8W4O - chains 5 and 6 of the 3 polymer chains in the assembly; structure by electron microscopy, 3.23 A resolution.

[Chain 5]
Protein: FCPII-G, Fucoxanthin chlorophyll a/c binding protein
Organism: Stephanocyclus meneghinianus
Sequence (169 residues; numbered 37 to 205; the number before each row is that of its first residue):
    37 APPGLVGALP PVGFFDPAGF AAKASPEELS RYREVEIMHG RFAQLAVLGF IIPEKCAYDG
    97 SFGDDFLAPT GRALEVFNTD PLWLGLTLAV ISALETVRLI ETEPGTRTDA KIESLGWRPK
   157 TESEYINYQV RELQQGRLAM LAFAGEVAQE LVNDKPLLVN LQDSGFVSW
Small-molecule neighbours:
  - Fucoxanthin (A86; (3S,3'S,5R,5'R,6S,6'R,8'R)-3,5'-dihydroxy-8-oxo-6',7'-didehydro-5,5',6,6',7,8-hexahydro-5,6-epoxy-beta,beta-caroten-3'- yl acetate), molecule 1: Pro47, Val48, Gln170, Arg173, Leu174, Leu177
  - Fucoxanthin (A86), molecule 2: Gln80, Val83, Ile87, Ile148, Leu151, Gly152, Gln171, Leu174, Ala175, Ala178, Glu182, Gln185, Leu193, Leu197
  - Fucoxanthin (A86), molecule 3: Ile87, Ile88, Lys91, Cys92
  - chlorophyll a (CLA), molecule 1: Pro38, Leu41, Gly43, Ala44, Gly49, Phe50, Phe51, Asp52, Phe56, Ala57, Leu65, Tyr68, Arg69, Val71, Glu72, His75, Arg173, Met176, Leu177
  - chlorophyll a (CLA), molecule 2: Leu45, Pro46, Pro47, Asn163, Val166, Arg167, Gln170, Gln171, Leu174
  - chlorophyll a (CLA), molecule 3: Arg67, Val71, His75
  - chlorophyll a (CLA), molecule 4: Glu70, Val71, Met74, His75, Phe78, Leu124, Ile127, Ser128, Glu131, Thr132, Arg134, Leu135
  - chlorophyll a (CLA), molecule 5: Met74, Arg77, Phe78, Leu81, Ile127, Leu130, Val133, Arg134, Glu137, Thr138, Arg143, Thr144, Asp145, Ala146, Lys147
  - chlorophyll a (CLA), molecule 6: Arg77, Gln80, Leu81, Thr144, Asp145, Ala146, Lys147, Ile148, Trp153, Arg154, Pro155, Tyr161, Tyr164, Gln165, Arg167, Glu168, Gln171
  - chlorophyll a (CLA), molecule 7: Phe78, Leu81, Ala82, Leu84, Gly85, Ile88, Pro89, Phe98, Phe102, Val112, Asp116, Trp119, Leu120, Thr123, Val126, Ile127, Leu130
  - chlorophyll a (CLA), molecule 8: Leu84, Tyr164, Arg167, Gln171, Leu174
  - chlorophyll a (CLA), molecule 9: Ser150, Leu151, Gly152, Trp153
  - chlorophyll a (CLA), molecule 10: Leu177, Ala178, Ala180, Gly181, Ala184, Gln185, Val188, Asn189, Asn196, Leu197
  - chlorophyll a (CLA), molecule 11: Leu197, Phe202, Val203, Ser204, Trp205
  - Diatoxanthin (ET4; (1R)-3,5,5-trimethyl-4-[(1E,3E,5E,7E,9E,11E,13E,15E)-3,7,12,16-tetramethyl-18-[(4R)-2,6,6-trimethyl-4-oxidanyl-cyclohexen-1-yl]octadeca-1,3,5,7,9,11,13,15-octaen-17-ynyl]cyclohex-3-en-1-ol): Phe51, Asp52, Pro53, Ala54, Gly55, Phe56, His75, Phe78, Ala79, Ala82, Gly85, Phe86, Ala109, Leu110, Val112, Phe113, Leu120, Met176, Leu177, Phe179

[Chain 6]
Protein: FCPII-H1, Fucoxanthin chlorophyll a/c binding protein
Organism: Stephanocyclus meneghinianus
Sequence (164 residues; row label = number of the first residue in the row):
    36 FENELGVIAP TGFFDPLGFT QDIDQEKFDQ YRTAELKHGR VAQLAVVGYV VPEFFRWGFD
    96 IAPGIACADV PNGVAAINAI PALGWAQIIF AIGAVDVRGW FGNFDIGKPD LKGKEEERAL
   156 QELQHGRLAM LAILELLRHD SQNLVKPGFD GLDNLITGLP FLYN
Small-molecule neighbours:
  - Fucoxanthin (A86; (3S,3'S,5R,5'R,6S,6'R,8'R)-3,5'-dihydroxy-8-oxo-6',7'-didehydro-5,5',6,6',7,8-hexahydro-5,6-epoxy-beta,beta-caroten-3'- yl acetate), molecule 1: Ile43, Ala44, Pro45, Thr46, Gln159, Arg162, Leu163, Leu166
  - Fucoxanthin (A86), molecule 2: Lys72, Val76, Leu79, Phe94, Asp95, Ile96, Ala97, Ile123, Ile127, Val130, Asp131
  - chlorophyll a (CLA), molecule 1: Phe36, Glu39, Leu40, Gly41, Val42, Thr46, Gly47, Phe48, Phe49, Asp50, Phe54, Thr55, Phe63, Tyr66, Arg67, Ala69, Glu70, His73, Arg162, Met165, Leu166
  - chlorophyll a (CLA), molecule 2: Ile43, Ala44, Pro45, Glu152, Leu155, Gln156, Gln159, His160, Leu163
  - chlorophyll a (CLA), molecule 3: Gln65, Tyr66, Ala69, His73, Leu169
  - chlorophyll a (CLA), molecule 4: Thr68, Ala69, Lys72, His73, Val76, Ile112, Ile124, Phe125, Ile127, Gly128, Asp131, Val132
  - chlorophyll a (CLA), molecule 5: Arg75, Gln78, Leu79, Gly142, Lys143, Pro144, Leu146, Arg153, Ala154, Gln156, Glu157, His160
  - chlorophyll a (CLA), molecule 6: Val76, Leu79, Ala80, Val82, Gly83, Val86, Pro87, Phe90, Arg91, Trp92, Phe94, Cys102, Val105, Pro106, Asn107, Ala111, Ile115, Trp120
  - chlorophyll a (CLA), molecule 7: Ala97, Pro98, Ile115, Pro116, Leu118, Gly119, Gln122, Ile123, Ala126
  - chlorophyll a (CLA), molecule 8: Leu118, Gln122, Phe125, Gly128, Ala129, Val132, Arg133, Trp135
  - chlorophyll a (CLA), molecule 9: Val130, Phe136, Gly137, Phe139, Ile141, Gly142
  - chlorophyll a (CLA), molecule 10: Gln156, His160, Leu163
  - chlorophyll a (CLA), molecule 11: Leu166, Ala167, Leu169, Glu170, Arg173, Leu187
  - chlorophyll a (CLA), molecule 12: Leu172, Arg173, Ser176, Gln177, Val180, Phe184
  - chlorophyll a (CLA), molecule 13: Thr192, Gly193, Leu194, Pro195, Phe196
  - Diadinoxanthin (DD6; (3S,3'R,5R,6S,7cis)-7',8'-didehydro-5,6-dihydro-5,6-epoxy-beta,beta-carotene-3,3'-diol), molecule 1: Phe49, Asp50, Pro51, Leu52, Phe54, His73, Val76, Ala80, Tyr84, Asn107, Gly108, Ala110, Ala111, Ile112, Trp120, Met165, Ile168, Leu169, Leu172
  - Diadinoxanthin (DD6), molecule 2: Gln78, Val81, Val82, Val85, Ile141, Gly142, Pro144, His160, Leu163, Ala164, Ala167, Leu171, Ile191, Thr192, Gly193, Leu194

[How chain 5 and chain 6 interact]
Pairs across the interface (9):
  Trp153(5) - Pro51(6)
  Lys156(5) - Gln56(6)
  Glu160(5) - Asp50(6)
  Tyr164(5) - Pro51(6)  hydrogen bond (side chain-backbone)
  Tyr164(5) - Leu52(6)
  Ser204(5) - Asp185(6)  hydrogen bond (side chain-backbone)
  Ser204(5) - Gly186(6)  hydrogen bond (backbone-backbone)
  Ser204(5) - Leu187(6)
  Trp205(5) - Asp185(6)
Also at the interface, not in a pair above, chain 5 (8 interface residues in all): Thr157, Arg167
Also at the interface, not in a pair above, chain 6 (9 interface residues in all): Phe48, Gly53

[Overview]
8 residues of chain 5 face 9 of chain 6 across their interface, with 3 hydrogen bonds. Among the polar pairs
are Tyr164(5)-Pro51(6), Ser204(5)-Asp185(6) and Ser204(5)-Gly186(6). One Fucoxanthin molecule is bound between
chain 5 and chain 6.
Chain 5 is FCPII-G, Fucoxanthin chlorophyll a/c binding protein and chain 6 is FCPII-H1, Fucoxanthin
chlorophyll a/c binding protein, both from Stephanocyclus meneghinianus; the structure, Structure of
PSII-FCPII-G/H complex in the PSII-FCPII supercomplex from Cyclotella meneghiniana, was determined by electron
microscopy, deposited together with 8J7Z and 8W4P.
